3POK - chain A; structure by X-ray diffraction, 1.70 A resolution.

== Chain A ==
Name: Interleukin-1 beta
Source organism: Homo sapiens
Notes: fragment: mature form
Reference sequence: P01584 (IL1B_HUMAN); the construct has insertions or renumbered stretches relative to UniProt, so the offset changes along the chain: 1-73 = UniProt 117-189; 91-166 = UniProt 194-269
Chain sequence (167 residues; each row starts with the number of its first residue; numbering starts at 0):
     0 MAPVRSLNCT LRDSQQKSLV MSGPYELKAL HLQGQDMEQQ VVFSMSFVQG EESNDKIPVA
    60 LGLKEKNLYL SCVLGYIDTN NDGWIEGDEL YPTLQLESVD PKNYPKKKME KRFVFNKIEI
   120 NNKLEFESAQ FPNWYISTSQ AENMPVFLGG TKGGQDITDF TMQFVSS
Disordered / not traced: 0, 80-86
Sequence notes: expression tag (0); insertion (74-90)
Swiss-Prot annotation at these positions:
  - site: Arg4 (Involved in receptor binding), Lys55 (Important for interaction with integrin), Lys63 (Important for interaction with integrin), Lys65 (Important for interaction with integrin), Lys101 (Important for interaction with integrin)
  - motif: Phe125 to Ser138 (Involved in interaction with TMED10 C-terminus)

== Overview ==
Chain A is Interleukin-1 beta (Homo sapiens); the structure, Interleukin-1-beta LBT L3 Mutant, was determined
by X-ray diffraction (same publication as 3LTQ).
